Entry 5IF1 (X-ray diffraction, 2.61 A resolution); this record covers chains A and B.

# Chain A
Name: Cyclin-dependent kinase 2
From: Homo sapiens
Notes: EC 2.7.11.22
UniProtKB: P24941 (CDK2_HUMAN); residue numbers follow UniProt; this construct covers 1-298
Chain sequence (298 residues; each row starts with the number of its first residue):
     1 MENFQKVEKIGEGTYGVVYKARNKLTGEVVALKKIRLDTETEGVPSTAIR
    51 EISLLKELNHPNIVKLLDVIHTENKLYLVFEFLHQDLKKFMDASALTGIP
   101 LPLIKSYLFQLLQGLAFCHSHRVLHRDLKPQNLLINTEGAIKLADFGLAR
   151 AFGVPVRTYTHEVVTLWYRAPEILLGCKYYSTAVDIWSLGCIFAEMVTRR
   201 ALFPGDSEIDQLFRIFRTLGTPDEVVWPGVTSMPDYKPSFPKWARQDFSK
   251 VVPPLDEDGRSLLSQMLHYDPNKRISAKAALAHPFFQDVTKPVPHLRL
Swiss-Prot annotation at these positions:
  - active site: Asp-127 (Proton acceptor)
  - binding site (ATP): Ile-10 to Val-18, Lys-33, Glu-81 to Leu-83, Asp-86, Lys-129 to Asn-132, Asp-145
  - binding site (Mg(2+)): Asn-132, Asp-145
  - site (CDK7 binding): Lys-9, Lys-88, Lys-89, Leu-166
  - modified residue: Met-1 (N-acetylmethionine), Lys-6 (N6-acetyllysine), Thr-14 (Phosphothreonine), Tyr-15 (Phosphotyrosine), Tyr-19 (Phosphotyrosine), Thr-160 (Phosphothreonine)
  - natural variant: Pro-45 (P45L: In a glioblastoma multiforme sample)
  - mutagenesis: Lys-9 (K9F: Reduced phosphorylation by CAK), Thr-14 (T14A: 2-fold increase in activity), Tyr-15 (Y15F: 2-fold increase in activity), Lys-88 to Lys-89 (Reduced phosphorylation by CAK), Thr-160 (T160A: Abolishes activity), Leu-166 (L166R: Reduced phosphorylation by CAK and reduced kinase activity)

# Chain B
Name: Cyclin-A2
From: Homo sapiens
UniProtKB: P20248 (CCNA2_HUMAN); residue numbers follow UniProt; this construct covers 174-432
Chain sequence (265 residues; row label = number of the first residue in the row):
   168 HHHHHHEVPDYHEDIHTYLREMEVKCKPKVGYMKKQPDITNSMRAILVDW
   218 LVEVGEEYKLQNETLHLAVNYIDRFLSSMSVLRGKLQLVGTAAMLLASKF
   268 EEIYPPEVAEFVYITDDTYTKKQVLRMEHLVLKVLTFDLAAPTVNQFLTQ
   318 YFLHQQPANCKVESLAMFLGELSLIDADPYLKYLPSVIAGAAFHLALYTV
   368 TGQSWPESLIRKTGYTLESLKPCLMDLHQTYLKAPQHAQQSIREKYKNSK
   418 YHGVSLLNPPETLNL
Not modelled in the structure: 168-175
Sequence notes: expression tag (168-173)

# How chain A and chain B interact
Residue-residue contacts (62):
  Thr-41(A) / Lys-288(B)  hydrogen bond
  Glu-42(A) / Lys-266(B)  hydrogen bond (backbone-side chain)
  Glu-42(A) / Glu-274(B)
  Glu-42(A) / Val-275(B)  hydrogen bond (side chain-backbone)
  Gly-43(A) / Lys-266(B)
  Gly-43(A) / Leu-292(B)
  Gly-43(A) / Glu-295(B)
  Val-44(A) / Lys-266(B)  hydrogen bond (backbone-side chain)
  Val-44(A) / Glu-295(B)  hydrogen bond (backbone-side chain)
  Val-44(A) / Leu-299(B)  hydrophobic
  Ser-46(A) / Lys-266(B)
  Ser-46(A) / Pro-272(B)
  Ile-49(A) / Leu-263(B)  hydrophobic
  Ile-49(A) / Leu-299(B)  hydrophobic
  Ile-49(A) / Leu-306(B)  hydrophobic
  Arg-50(A) / Lys-266(B)  hydrogen bond (side chain-backbone)
  Arg-50(A) / Phe-267(B)  hydrogen bond (side chain-backbone)
  Ile-52(A) / Phe-304(B)  hydrophobic
  Ser-53(A) / Phe-267(B)
  Ser-53(A) / Phe-304(B)
  Ser-53(A) / Leu-306(B)
  Lys-56(A) / Thr-303(B)  hydrogen bond (side chain-backbone)
  Lys-56(A) / Asp-305(B)  salt bridge
  Glu-57(A) / Tyr-185(B)  hydrogen bond
  Glu-57(A) / Ala-307(B)
  His-71(A) / His-296(B)  hydrogen bond
  His-71(A) / Leu-299(B)
  His-71(A) / Phe-304(B)
  Thr-72(A) / His-296(B)  hydrogen bond (backbone-side chain)
  Glu-73(A) / Arg-293(B)  salt bridge
  His-119(A) / Ile-182(B)
  Ser-120(A) / Tyr-178(B)
  Ser-120(A) / Asp-181(B)  hydrogen bond
  Ser-120(A) / Ile-182(B)
  His-121(A) / Tyr-185(B)
  Arg-122(A) / Ile-182(B)
  Arg-122(A) / Tyr-185(B)
  Arg-122(A) / Leu-186(B)
  Arg-122(A) / Ala-307(B)  hydrogen bond (side chain-backbone)
  Arg-150(A) / Phe-267(B)  hydrogen bond (side chain-backbone)
  Arg-150(A) / Glu-268(B)  hydrogen bond (side chain-backbone)
  Arg-150(A) / Glu-269(B)  hydrogen bond (side chain-backbone)
  Arg-150(A) / Ile-270(B)  hydrogen bond (side chain-backbone)
  Ala-151(A) / Phe-267(B)  hydrophobic
  Phe-152(A) / Tyr-178(B)  hydrophobic
  Phe-152(A) / Ile-182(B)  hydrophobic
  Gly-153(A) / Gln-313(B)
  Gly-153(A) / Thr-316(B)
  Val-154(A) / Glu-230(B)
  Val-154(A) / Glu-268(B)
  Val-154(A) / Asn-312(B)
  Val-154(A) / Thr-316(B)
  Arg-157(A) / Gln-228(B)
  Arg-157(A) / Ile-270(B)
  Tyr-159(A) / Ile-270(B)  hydrophobic
  Tyr-159(A) / Tyr-271(B)
  Glu-162(A) / Ile-270(B)
  Thr-182(A) / Tyr-178(B)  hydrogen bond
  Ser-276(A) / Asp-177(B)  hydrogen bond
  Lys-278(A) / Asp-177(B)
  Lys-278(A) / Asp-181(B)  salt bridge
  Ala-279(A) / Asp-177(B)
Other interface residues (no listed pair), chain A (33 interface residues in all): Leu-54, Val-69, Pro-155
Other interface residues (no listed pair), chain B (34 interface residues in all): Met-189, Ala-276

# In short
Chain A and chain B form an interface of 33 and 34 residues respectively, with 19 hydrogen bonds and 3 salt
bridges. Polar pairs include Lys-56(A)/Asp-305(B), Glu-73(A)/Arg-293(B) and Lys-278(A)/Asp-181(B).
Here chain A is Cyclin-dependent kinase 2 and chain B is Cyclin-A2, both from Homo sapiens. Entry 5IF1
(Crystal structure apo CDK2/cyclin A) was determined by X-ray diffraction together with 5IEV, 5IEX and 5IEY
from the same study.
